6LA8 - chains J and O of the 19 polymer chains in the assembly; structure by X-ray diffraction, 3.40 A resolution.

== Chain J ==
Molecule: 349-nt DNA strand
Source organism: other sequences
Sequence (349 nucleotides; numbered 1 to 349; the number before each row is that of its first residue):
     1 CGCTGGTTTT TTTTTTCATG TGCCGGTCTC ACACGTGCCT GGAGACTAGT AAGCGCTTCT
    61 AGTGGCGGTT AAAACGCGGT AGACAGCGCG TACGTGCGTT TAAGCGGTGC TAGAGCTGTC
   121 TACGACCAAT TGAGCGGCCT CGGCACCGGG ATGCGTTTTT TTTTTCATAC TCGAGCATGC
   181 TTTTTTTTTT CATGTGCCGG TCTCACACGT GCCTGGAGAC TAGTAAGCGC TTCTAGTGGC
   241 GGTTAAAACG CGGTAGACAG CGCGTACGTG CGTTTAAGCG GTGCTAGAGC TGTCTACGAC
   301 CAATTGAGCG GCCTCGGCAC CGGGATGCGT TTTTTTTTTC CAGCGGTAC
Ion coordination: K+ site 1 near DT60 (its only coordinating residue here); Ca2+ site 1 near DG134 (its only coordinating residue here); K+ site 2: DT234, DA235; Ca2+ site 2: DT275 (shared with 1 residue of chain I); Ca2+ site 3 near DT336 (its only coordinating residue here)

== Chain O ==
Protein: Histone H3.1
Source organism: Homo sapiens
UniProtKB: P68431 (H31_HUMAN); residues 0-135 here correspond to UniProt positions 1-136 (UniProt number = residue number + 1)
Amino-acid sequence (136 residues; numbered 0 to 135; the number before each row is that of its first residue; numbering starts at 0):
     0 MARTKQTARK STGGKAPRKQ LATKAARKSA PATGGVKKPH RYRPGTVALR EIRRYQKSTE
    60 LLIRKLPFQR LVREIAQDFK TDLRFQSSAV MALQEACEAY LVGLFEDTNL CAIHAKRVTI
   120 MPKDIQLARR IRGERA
Disordered / not traced: 0-37
Curated features (UniProtKB/Swiss-Prot):
  - modified residue: Arg2 (Asymmetric dimethylarginine), Thr3 (Phosphothreonine), Lys4 (Allysine), Gln5 (5-glutamyl dopamine), Thr6 (Phosphothreonine), Arg8 (Citrulline), Lys9 (N6,N6,N6-trimethyllysine), Ser10 (ADP-ribosylserine), Thr11 (Phosphothreonine), Lys14 (N6-(2-hydroxyisobutyryl)lysine), Arg17 (Asymmetric dimethylarginine), Lys18 (N6-(2-hydroxyisobutyryl)lysine), Lys23 (N6-(2-hydroxyisobutyryl)lysine), Arg26 (Citrulline), Lys27 (N6,N6,N6-trimethyllysine), Ser28 (ADP-ribosylserine), Lys36 (N6,N6,N6-trimethyllysine), Lys37 (N6-methyllysine), Tyr41 (Phosphotyrosine), Lys56 (N6,N6,N6-trimethyllysine) and 8 more in UniProt
  - lipidation: Lys18 (N6-decanoyllysine)

== Interface between chain J and chain O ==
Residue-residue contacts - 23 pairs, chain J then chain O:
  DG62(J) - Arg83(O)  phosphate contact
  DG62(J) - Phe84(O)  phosphate contact
  DG62(J) - Gln85(O)  phosphate contact
  DG62(J) - Ser86(O)  hydrogen bond to the phosphate
  DT63(J) - Arg72(O)  salt bridge to the phosphate
  DT63(J) - Arg83(O)  phosphate contact
  DT63(J) - Phe84(O)  hydrogen bond to the phosphate
  DA72(J) - Arg63(O)  sugar contact
  DA73(J) - Arg63(O)  phosphate contact
  DA81(J) - Arg42(O)  phosphate contact
  DA81(J) - Pro43(O)  sugar contact
  DG82(J) - Thr118(O)  hydrogen bond to the phosphate
  DA83(J) - Arg116(O)  phosphate contact
  DA83(J) - Val117(O)  hydrogen bond to the phosphate
  DA83(J) - Thr118(O)  hydrogen bond to the phosphate
  DA83(J) - Met120(O)  phosphate contact
  DC84(J) - Arg116(O)  salt bridge to the phosphate
  DC84(J) - Met120(O)  phosphate contact
  DT156(J) - Tyr41(O)  phosphate contact
  DT156(J) - Arg42(O)  phosphate contact
  DT156(J) - Thr45(O)  hydrogen bond to the phosphate
  DT157(J) - Arg40(O)  phosphate contact
  DT157(J) - Arg42(O)  salt bridge to the phosphate
Also at the interface, not in a pair above, chain J (13 interface residues in all): DG78, DT80, DG155
Also at the interface, not in a pair above, chain O (18 interface residues in all): His39, Leu82, Lys115

== Summary ==
The interface between chain J and chain O involves 13 residues on one side and 18 on the other; the contacts
include 6 hydrogen bonds and 3 salt bridges. Polar pairs include DG62(J)-Ser86(O), DT63(J)-Phe84(O) and
DG82(J)-Thr118(O). DT234(J) and DA235(J) coordinate K+ site 2.
Here chain J is a 349-nt DNA strand (other sequences) and chain O is Histone H3.1 (Homo sapiens). Entry 6LA8
(349 bp di-nucleosome harboring cohesive DNA termini assembled with linker histone H1.0) was determined by
X-ray diffraction, deposited together with 6LA9, 6M3V and 6M44.
